PDB entry 8KG6 | electron microscopy, 3.07 A resolution | chains 7 and I of the 20 polymer chains in the assembly

# Chain 7
Molecule: DNA replication licensing factor MCM7
Source organism: Saccharomyces cerevisiae S288C
Notes: EC 3.6.4.12
Reference sequence: P38132 (MCM7_YEAST); residues 1-845 here = UniProt positions 1-845
Chain sequence (845 residues; numbered 1 to 845; the number before each row is that of its first residue):
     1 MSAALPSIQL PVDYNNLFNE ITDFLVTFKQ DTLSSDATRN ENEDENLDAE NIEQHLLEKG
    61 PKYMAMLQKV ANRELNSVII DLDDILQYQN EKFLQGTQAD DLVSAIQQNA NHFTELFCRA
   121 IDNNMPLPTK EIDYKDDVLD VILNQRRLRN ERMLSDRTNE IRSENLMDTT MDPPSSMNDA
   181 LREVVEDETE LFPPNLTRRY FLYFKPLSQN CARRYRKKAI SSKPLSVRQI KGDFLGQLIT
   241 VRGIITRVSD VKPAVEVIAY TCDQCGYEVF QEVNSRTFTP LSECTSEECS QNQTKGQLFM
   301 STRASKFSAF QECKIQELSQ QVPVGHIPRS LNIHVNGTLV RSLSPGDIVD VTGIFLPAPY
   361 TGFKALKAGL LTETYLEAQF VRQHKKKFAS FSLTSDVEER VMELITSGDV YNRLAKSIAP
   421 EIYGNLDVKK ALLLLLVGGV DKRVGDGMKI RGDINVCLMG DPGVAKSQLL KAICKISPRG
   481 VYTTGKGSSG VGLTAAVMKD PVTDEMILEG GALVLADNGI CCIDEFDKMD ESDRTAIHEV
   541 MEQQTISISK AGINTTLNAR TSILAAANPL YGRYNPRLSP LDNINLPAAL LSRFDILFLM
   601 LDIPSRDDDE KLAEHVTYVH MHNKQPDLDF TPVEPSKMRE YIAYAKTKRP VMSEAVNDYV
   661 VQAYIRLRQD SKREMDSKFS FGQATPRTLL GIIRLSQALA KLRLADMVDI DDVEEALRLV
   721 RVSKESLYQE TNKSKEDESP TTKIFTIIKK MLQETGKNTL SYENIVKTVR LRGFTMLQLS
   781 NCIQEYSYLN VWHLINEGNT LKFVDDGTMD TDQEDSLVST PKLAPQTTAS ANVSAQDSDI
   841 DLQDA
Disordered / not traced: 1-3, 32-58, 158-189, 386-394, 446-449, 488-493, 676-677, 731-845
Bound ions: Zn2+: Cys262, Cys284, Cys289; Mg2+: Ser467 (together with ATP-gamma-S)
Residues lining bound ligands: ATP-gamma-S (AGS; phosphothiophosphoric acid-adenylate ester): Glu421, Ile422, Tyr423, Asp461, Pro462, Gly463, Val464, Ala465, Lys466, Ser467, Gln468, Glu525, Asn568, Leu612, Val616
Curated features (UniProtKB/Swiss-Prot):
  - motif: Ser592 to Asp595 (Arginine finger)
  - binding site (ATP): Tyr423, Gly463, Ala465, Lys466, Ser467, Asn568, Arg593, Arg687
  - modified residue: Thr811 (Phosphothreonine), Ser819 (Phosphoserine), Ser838 (Phosphoserine)
  - mutagenesis: Lys466 (K466A: Loss of MCM2-7 complex helicase activity)

# Chain I
Molecule: 71-nt DNA strand
Sequence (71 nucleotides; row label = number of the first residue in the row):
     1 TAGAGTAGGA AGTGATGGTA AGTGATTAGA GAATTGGAGA GTGTGTTTTT TTTTTTTTTT
    61 TTTTTTTTTT T
Disordered / not traced: 1-25, 61-71

# Interface between chain 7 and chain I
Pairs across the interface (6; chain 7 residue first):
  Lys295(7) with DA38(I), salt bridge to the phosphate
  Phe363(7) with DT46(I), base contact
  Lys364(7) with DT47(I), hydrogen bond to the base
  Lys367(7) with DT47(I), hydrogen bond to the base
  Val502(7) with DT50(I), phosphate contact; DT51(I), sugar contact

# In short
Chain 7 and chain I each contribute 5 residues to their interface; the contacts include 2 hydrogen bonds and 1
salt bridge. Among the polar pairs are Lys364(7)-DT47(I), Lys367(7)-DT47(I) and Lys295(7)-DA38(I). Chain 7
binds ATP-gamma-S.
Here chain 7 is DNA replication licensing factor MCM7 (Saccharomyces cerevisiae S288C) and chain I is a 71-nt
DNA strand. Entry 8KG6 (Yeast replisome in state I) was determined by electron microscopy (same publication as
8W7S, 8KG8, 8KG9 and 8W7M).
